Entry 6SR7 (X-ray diffraction, 1.86 A resolution); this record covers chain AAA.

[Chain AAA]
Molecule: U1 small nuclear ribonucleoprotein A
Organism: Homo sapiens
UniProtKB: P09012 (SNRPA_HUMAN); numbering as in UniProt (aligned over 1-98)
Amino-acid sequence (98 residues; row label = number of the first residue in the row):
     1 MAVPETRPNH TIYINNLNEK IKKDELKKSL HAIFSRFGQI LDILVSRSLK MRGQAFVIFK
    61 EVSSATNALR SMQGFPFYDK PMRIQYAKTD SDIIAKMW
Disordered / not traced: 1-7
Sequence notes: engineered mutation His31 (Tyr in P09012), Arg36 (Gln in P09012), Trp98 (Lys in P09012)
UniProt features mapped onto this chain:
  - modified residue: Ala2 (N-acetylalanine), Lys60 (N6-acetyllysine)

[In short]
Chain AAA is U1 small nuclear ribonucleoprotein A (Homo sapiens); the structure, Structure of the U1A variant
A1-98 Y31H/Q36R/K98W, was determined by X-ray diffraction (same publication as 6SQN, 6SQQ, 6SQT and 6SQV).
